5YB3 - chains E and H of the 6 polymer chains in the assembly; structure by X-ray diffraction, 2.04 A resolution.

Chain E:
Name: Envelope glycoprotein
UniProt: Q1HMR5 (Q1HMR5_9HIV1); residue numbers follow UniProt; this construct covers 35-70
Chain sequence (36 residues; numbered 35 to 70; the number before each row is that of its first residue):
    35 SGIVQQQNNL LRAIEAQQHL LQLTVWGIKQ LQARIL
From the paper describing this entry:
  - mutagenesis - L57R: decreased binding to HP23L (chain H)

Chain H:
Name: HP23L
Chain sequence (23 residues; numbered 114 to 136; the number before each row is that of its first residue):
   114 ELTWEEWEKK IEEYTKKIEE ILK
From the paper describing this entry:
  - mutagenesis - E114DEL: decreased stability with Envelope glycoprotein (chain E)

Interface between chain E and chain H:
Residue-residue contacts (11; chain E residue first):
  I48(E) - L135(H)  hydrophobic
  E49(E) - L135(H)
  Q52(E) - I131(H)
  Q56(E) - T128(H)
  V59(E) - I124(H)  hydrophobic
  I62(E) - W117(H)  hydrophobic
  I62(E) - W120(H)  hydrophobic
  K63(E) - W120(H)
  K63(E) - E121(H)  salt bridge
  Q66(E) - W117(H)
  L70(E) - W117(H)
Other interface residues (no listed pair), chain E (10 interface residues in all): L45

Summary:
10 residues of chain E face 7 of chain H across their interface; the contacts include 1 salt bridge. The
salt-bridged pair is K63(E)-E121(H). The paper reports that L57R of chain E reduces binding to HP23L (chain
H); E114DEL of chain H reduces stability with Envelope glycoprotein (chain E).
Chain E is Envelope glycoprotein and chain H is HP23L; the structure, Crystal structure of HP23L/N36, was
determined by X-ray diffraction together with 5YB2 and 5YB4 from the same study.
